PDB entry 1W8F | X-ray diffraction, 1.05 A resolution | chains A and B of the 4 polymer chains in the assembly

# Chain A (and B)
Name: Pseudomonas aeruginosa lectin II
Source organism: Pseudomonas aeruginosa
Notes: chain B of this document is another copy of the same molecule, construct and numbering; everything in this record applies to it too
UniProt: Q9HYN5 (Q9HYN5); residues 0-114 here correspond to UniProt positions 1-115 (UniProt number = residue number + 1)
Sequence (115 residues; row label = number of the first residue in the row; numbering starts at 0):
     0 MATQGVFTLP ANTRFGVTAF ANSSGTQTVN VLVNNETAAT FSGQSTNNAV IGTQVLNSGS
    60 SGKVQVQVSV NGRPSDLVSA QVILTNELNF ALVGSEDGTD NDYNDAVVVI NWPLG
Not modelled in the structure: 0
Metal / ion sites: Ca2+ site 1: Asn21, Asp101, Asn103, Asp104 (together with alpha-L-fucopyranose) (shared with 1 residue of chain C); Ca2+ site 2: Glu95, Asp99, Asp101, Asp104 (together with alpha-L-fucopyranose); Ca2+ site 3: Gly114 (together with alpha-L-fucopyranose) (shared with 4 residues of chain C)
Reported in the primary citation:
  - binding site for alpha-L-fucopyranose: Asn21, Ser23, Thr45, Asp96, Asp99, Asp101, Asp104, Gly114
  - binding site for beta-D-glucopyranose: Asp96

# Chain A / chain B interface
Contacting residue pairs (6):
  Ala1(A) - Asp75(B)  hydrogen bond (backbone-side chain)
  Ala1(A) - Val77(B)  hydrophobic
  Ala1(A) - Tyr102(B)
  Asp75(A) - Ala1(B)  hydrogen bond (side chain-backbone)
  Val77(A) - Ala1(B)  hydrophobic
  Tyr102(A) - Ala1(B)
Interface residues without a listed pair, chain A (5 interface residues in all): Gln3
Interface residues without a listed pair, chain B (5 interface residues in all): Gln3

# Overview
The chain A/chain B interface involves 5 residues from each chain, with 2 hydrogen bonds. The hydrogen-bonded
pair is Ala1(A)-Asp75(B). Asn21(A), Asp101(A), Asn103(A) and Asp104(A) coordinate Ca2+ site 1. The paper
reports a binding site for alpha-L-fucopyranose at Asn21(A), Ser23(A) and Thr45(A) among others; a binding
site for beta-D-glucopyranose at Asp96(A).
Both chains are Pseudomonas aeruginosa lectin II (Pseudomonas aeruginosa). Entry 1W8F (Pseudomonas aeruginosa
lectin II (pa-iil)complexed with lacto-N-neo- fucopentaose v(lnpfv)) was determined by X-ray diffraction,
deposited together with 1W8H.
